PDB entry 7P5A | X-ray diffraction, 1.95 A resolution | chain A

# Chain A
Name: Variant surface glycoprotein
Organism: Trypanosoma brucei brucei
UniProt: B3GVK1 (B3GVK1_TRYBB); residues 1-509 here = UniProt positions 1-509
Chain sequence (509 residues; row label = number of the first residue in the row):
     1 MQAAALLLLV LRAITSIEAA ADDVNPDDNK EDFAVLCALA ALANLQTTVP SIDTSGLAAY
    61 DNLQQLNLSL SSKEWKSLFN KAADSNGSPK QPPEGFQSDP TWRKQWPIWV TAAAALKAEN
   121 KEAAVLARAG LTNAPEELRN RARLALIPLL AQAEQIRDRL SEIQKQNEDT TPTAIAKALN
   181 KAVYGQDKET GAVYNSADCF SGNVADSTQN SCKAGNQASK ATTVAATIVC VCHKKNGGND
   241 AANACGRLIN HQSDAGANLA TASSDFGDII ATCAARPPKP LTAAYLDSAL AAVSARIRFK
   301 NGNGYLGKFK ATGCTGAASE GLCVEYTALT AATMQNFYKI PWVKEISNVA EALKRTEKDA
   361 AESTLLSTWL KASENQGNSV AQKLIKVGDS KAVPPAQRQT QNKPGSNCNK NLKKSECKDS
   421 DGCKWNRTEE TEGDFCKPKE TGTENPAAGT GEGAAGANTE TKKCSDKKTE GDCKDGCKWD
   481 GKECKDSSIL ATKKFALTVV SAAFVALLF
Unresolved in the structure: 1-19, 80-90, 387-509
Sequence notes: engineered mutation A317 (Ser in B3GVK1)
Disulfide bonds: C37-C273, C212-C230, C232-C245, C314-C323
Covalently attached groups: glycan linked to N67; alpha-D-glucopyranose (GLC) linked to S319
Reported in the primary citation:
  - post-translational modification sites: S319

# Overview
Alpha-D-glucopyranose is covalently linked to S319. The paper reports a modification site at S319.
Chain A is Variant surface glycoprotein (Trypanosoma brucei brucei); the structure, Variant Surface
Glycoprotein 3 (VSG3, MiTat1.3, VSG224) mutant (serine 317 to alanine), single O-linked glycosylated at ...,
was determined by X-ray diffraction, deposited together with 7P56, 7P57, 7P59, 7P5B and 7P5D.
